Entry 4O2R (X-ray diffraction, 2.25 A resolution); this record covers chain A.

Chain A:
Name: GTP-binding protein Rheb
Organism: Mus musculus
Reference sequence: Q921J2 (RHEB_MOUSE); residues 1-169 here = UniProt positions 1-169
Amino-acid sequence (171 residues; each row starts with the number of its first residue; numbers below 1 keep their minus sign (Gly-1 is residue -1)):
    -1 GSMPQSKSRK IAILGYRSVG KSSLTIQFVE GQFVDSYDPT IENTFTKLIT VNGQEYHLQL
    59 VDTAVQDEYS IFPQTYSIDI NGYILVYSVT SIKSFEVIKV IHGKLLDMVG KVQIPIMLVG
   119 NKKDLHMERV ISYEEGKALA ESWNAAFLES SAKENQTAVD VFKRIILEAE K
Unresolved in the structure: -1 to 2
Differences from the reference sequence: expression tag (-1 to 0); engineered mutation Val63 (Gly in Q921J2)
Metal / ion sites: Mg2+: Ser20, Asp60, Thr61 (together with GDP)
Ligand contacts: GDP (guanosine-5'-diphosphate): Tyr14, Arg15, Ser16, Val17, Gly18, Lys19, Ser20, Ser21, Phe31, Val32, Asp33, Ser34, Tyr35, Pro37, Val63, Asn119, Lys120, Asp122, Leu123, Ser149, Ala150, Lys151
Curated features (UniProtKB/Swiss-Prot):
  - motif: Tyr35 to Phe43 (Effector region)
  - binding site (GDP): Ser16, Val17, Gly18, Lys19, Ser20, Ser21, Val32, Asp33, Asn119, Asp122, Ala150
  - binding site (GTP): Ser16, Val17, Gly18, Lys19, Ser20, Ser21, Val32, Asp33, Tyr35, Pro37, Thr38, Asn119, Lys120, Asp122, Ala150
  - binding site (Mg(2+)): Ser20, Thr38
  - site: Tyr35 (Important for autoinhibition of GTPase activity)
  - modified residue: Ser130 (Phosphoserine)
  - cross-link: Lys8 (Glycyl lysine isopeptide (Lys-Gly) (interchain with G-Cter in ubiquitin))
  - mutagenesis: Gln64 (Q64L: Increased affinity for GTP), Ser130 (S130A: Abolishes phosphorylation by MAPKAPK5 and impairs GTP-binding)
From the paper describing this entry:
  - mutagenesis - G63V: abolished binding to GTP
  - mutagenesis - G63V: decreased expression in response to mammalian cells

Overview:
Chain A binds GDP. Ser20, Asp60 and Thr61 coordinate Mg2+. Curated annotation (UniProt) lists 11 GDP-binding
residues, 15 GTP-binding residues, Mg2+-binding residues Ser20 and Thr38 and 2 mutagenesis sites. The paper
reports that G63V abolishes binding to GTP; G63V reduces expression in response to mammalian cells.
Chain A is GTP-binding protein Rheb (Mus musculus); the structure, Structure of Mus musculus Rheb G63V mutant
bound to GDP, was determined by X-ray diffraction (same publication as 4O25 and 4O2L).
